PDB entry 3LDJ | X-ray diffraction, 1.70 A resolution | chain A

Chain A:
Name: Pancreatic trypsin inhibitor
Source organism: Bos taurus
UniProtKB: P00974 (BPT1_BOVIN); residues 1-58 here correspond to UniProt positions 36-93 (UniProt number = residue number + 35)
Amino-acid sequence (58 residues; each row starts with the number of its first residue):
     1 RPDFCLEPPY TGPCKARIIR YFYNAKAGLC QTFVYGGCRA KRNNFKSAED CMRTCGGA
Not modelled in the structure: 57-58
Swiss-Prot annotation at these positions:
  - site: Lys15, Ala16 (Reactive bond for trypsin)
Cystine bridges: Cys5-Cys55, Cys14-Cys38, Cys30-Cys51

In short:
Chain A is Pancreatic trypsin inhibitor (Bos taurus); the structure, Crystal structure of aprotinin in complex
with sucrose octasulfate: unusual interactions and implication for heparin binding, was determined by X-ray
diffraction, deposited together with 3LDI and 3LDM.
